PDB entry 1VQL | X-ray diffraction, 2.30 A resolution | chains 0 and C of the 32 polymer chains in the assembly

== Chain 0 ==
Molecule: 23S ribosomal RNA
Organism: Haloarcula marismortui
Sequence (2922 nucleotides; each row starts with the number of its first residue):
     2 UUGGCUACUAUGCCAGCUGGUGGAUUGCUCGGCUCAGGCGCUGAUGAAGG
    52 ACGUGCCAAGCUGCGAUAAGCCAUGGGGAGCCGCACGGAGGCGAAGAACC
   102 AUGGAUUUCCGAAUGAGAAUCUCUCUAACAAUUGCUUCGCGCAAUGAGGA
   152 ACCCCGAGAACUGAAACAUCUCAGUAUCGGGAGGAACAGAAAACGCAAUG
   202 UGAUGUCGUUAGUAACCGCGAGUGAACGCGAUACAGCCCAAACCGAAGCC
   252 CUCACGGGCAAUGUGGUGUCAGGGCUACCUCUCAUCAGCCGACCGUCUCG
   302 ACGAAGUCUCUUGGAACAGAGCGUGAUACAGGGUGACAACCCCGUACUCG
   352 AGACCAGUACGACGUGCGGUAGUGCCAGAGUAGCGGGGGUUGGAUAUCCC
   402 UCGCGAAUAACGCAGGCAUCGACUGCGAAGGCUAAACACAACCUGAGACC
   452 GAUAGUGAACAAGUAGUGUGAACGAACGCUGCAAAGUACCCUCAGAAGGG
   502 AGGCGAAAUAGAGCAUGAAAUCAGUUGGCGAUCGAGCGACAGGGCAUACA
   552 AGGUCCCUCGACGAAUGACCGACGCGCGAGCGUCCAGUAAGACUCACGGG
   602 AAGCCGAUGUUCUGUCGUACGUUUUGAAAAACGAGCCAGGGAGUGUGUCU
   652 GCAUGGCAAGUCUAACCGGAGUAUCCGGGGAGGCACAGGGAAACCGACAU
   702 GGCCGCAGGGCUUUGCCCGAGGGCCGCCGUCUUCAAGGGCGGGGAGCCAU
   752 GUGGACACGACCCGAAUCCGGACGAUCUACGCAUGGACAAGAUGAAGCGU
   802 GCCGAAAGGCACGUGGAAGUCUGUUAGAGUUGGUGUCCUACAAUACCCUC
   852 UCGUGAUCUAUGUGUAGGGGUGAAAGGCCCAUCGAGUCCGGCAACAGCUG
   902 GUUCCAAUCGAAACAUGUCGAAGCAUGACCUCCGCCGAGGUAGUCUGUGA
   952 GGUAGAGCGACCGAUUGGUGUGUCCGCCUCCGAGAGGAGUCGGCACACCU
  1002 GUCAAACUCCAAACUUACAGACGCCGUUUGACGCGGGGAUUCCGGUGCGC
  1052 GGGGUAAGCCUGUGUACCAGGAGGGGAACAACCCAGAGAUAGGUUAAGGU
  1102 CCCCAAGUGUGGAUUAAGUGUAAUCCUCUGAAGGUGGUCUCGAGCCCUAG
  1152 ACAGCCGGGAGGUGAGCUUAGAAGCAGCUACCCUCUAAGAAAAGCGUAAC
  1202 AGCUUACCGGCCGAGGUUUGAGGCGCCCAAAAUGAUCGGGACUCAAAUCC
  1252 ACCACCGAGACCUGUCCGUACCACUCAUACUGGUAAUCGAGUAGAUUGGC
  1302 GCUCUAAUUGGAUGGAAGUAGGGGUGAAAACUCCUAUGGACCGAUUAGUG
  1352 ACGAAAAUCCUGGCCAUAGUAGCAGCGAUAGUCGGGUGAGAACCCCGACG
  1402 GCCUAAUGGAUAAGGGUUCCUCAGCACUGCUGAUCAGCUGAGGGUUAGCC
  1452 GGUCCUAAGUCAUACCGCAACUCGACUAUGACGAAAUGGGAAACGGGUUA
  1502 AUAUUCCCGUGCCACUAUGCAGUGAAAGUUGACGCCCUGGGGUCGAUCAC
  1552 GCUGGGCAUUCGCCCAGUCGAACCGUCCAACUCCGUGGAAGCCGUAAUGG
  1602 CAGGAAGCGGACGAACGGCGGCAUAGGGAAACGUGAUUCAACCUGGGGCC
  1652 CAUGAAAAGACGAGCAUAGUGUCCGUACCGAGAACCGACACAGGUGUCCA
  1702 UGGCGGCGAAAGCCAAGGCCUGUCGGGAGCAACCAACGUUAGGGAAUUCG
  1752 GCAAGUUAGUCCCGUACCUUCGGAAGAAGGGAUGCCUGCUCCGGAACGGA
  1802 GCAGGUCGCAGUGACUCGGAAGCUCGGACUGUCUAGUAACAACAUAGGUG
  1852 ACCGCAAAUCCGCAAGGACUCGUACGGUCACUGAAUCCUGCCCAGUGCAG
  1902 GUAUCUGAACACCUCGUACAAGAGGACGAAGGACCUGUCAACGGCGGGGG
  1952 UAACUAUGACCCUCUUAAGGUAGCGUAGUACCUUGCCGCAUCAGUAGCGG
  2002 CUUGCAUGAAUGGAUUAACCAGAGCUUCACUGUCCCAACGUUGGGCCCGG
  2052 UGAACUGUACAUUCCAGUGCGGAGUCUGGAGACACCCAGGGGGAAGCGAA
  2102 GACCCUAUGGAGCUUUACUGCAGGCUGUCGCUGAGACGUGGUCGCCGAUG
  2152 UGCAGCAUAGGUAGGAGACACUACACAGGUACCCGCGCUAGCGGGCCACC
  2202 GAGUCAACAGUGAAAUACUACCCGUCGGUGACUGCGACUCUCACUCCGGG
  2252 AGGAGGACACCGAUAGCCGGGCAGUUUGACUGGGGCGGUACGCGCUCGAA
  2302 AAGAUAUCGAGCGCGCCCUAUGGCUAUCUCAGCCGGGACAGAGACCCGGC
  2352 GAAGAGUGCAAGAGCAAAAGAUAGCUUGACAGUGUUCUUCCCAACGAGGA
  2402 ACGCUGACGCGAAAGCGUGGUCUAGCGAACCAAUUAGCCUGCUUGAUGCG
  2452 GGCAAUUGAUGACAGAAAAGCUACCCUAGGGAUAACAGAGUCGUCACUCG
  2502 CAAGAGCACAUAUCGACCGAGUGGCUUGCUACCUCGAUGUCGGUUCCCUC
  2552 CAUCCUGCCCGUGCAGAAGCGGGCAAGGGUGAGGUUGUUCGCCUAUUAAA
  2602 GGAGGUCGUGAGCUGGGUUUAGACCGUCGUGAGACAGGUCGGCUGCUAUC
  2652 UACUGGGUGUGUAAUGGUGUCUGACAAGAACGACCGUAUAGUACGAGAGG
  2702 AACUACGGUUGGUGGCCACUGGUGUACCGGUUGUUCGAGAGAGCACGUGC
  2752 CGGGUAGCCACGCCACACGGGGUAAGAGCUGAACGCAUCUAAGCUCGAAA
  2802 CCCACUUGGAAAAGAGACACCGCCGAGGUCCCGCGUACAAGACGCGGUCG
  2852 AUAGACUCGGGGUGUGCGCGUCGAGGUAACGAGACGUUAAGCCCACGAGC
  2902 ACUAACAGACCAAAGCCAUCAU
Disordered / not traced: 2-9, 126-127, 715, 971-998, 1560, 1952-1963, 2137-2236, 2339-2343, 2665-2666, 2915-2923
Modified positions: 1MA (6-hydro-1-methyladenosine-5'-monophosphate) at position 628, OMU (o2'-methyluridine 5'-monophosphate) at position 2587, OMG (o2'-methylguanosine-5'-monophosphate) at position 2588, UR3 (3-methyluridine-5'-monophoshate) at position 2619, PSU (pseudouridine-5'-monophosphate) at position 2621
Sequence notes: modified residue (628, 2587-2588, 2619, 2621)
Metal / ion sites: Na+ site 1: U12 (shared with 1 residue of chain R); Mg2+ site 1 near G28 (its only coordinating residue here); Na+ site 2: C40, C443; Na+ site 3: G56, A59, G61; Sr2+ site 1: C85, A86, C87; Sr2+ site 2: C85 (shared with 1 residue of chain T); Na+ site 4: C141, G142; Na+ site 5 near U146 (its only coordinating residue here); Sr2+ site 3: G147, A183 (shared with 1 residue of chain M); Mg2+ site 2: C162, U2276; Mg2+ site 3: A165, A167, C168; Na+ site 6: A165, A166, A167; 47 more Mg2+ sites not listed; 54 more Na+ sites not listed; 2 more K+ sites not listed; 73 more Sr2+ sites not listed

== Chain C ==
Name: 50S ribosomal protein L4E
Organism: Haloarcula marismortui
Reference sequence: P12735 (RL4_HALMA); numbering as in UniProt (aligned over 1-246)
Sequence (246 residues; row label = number of the first residue in the row):
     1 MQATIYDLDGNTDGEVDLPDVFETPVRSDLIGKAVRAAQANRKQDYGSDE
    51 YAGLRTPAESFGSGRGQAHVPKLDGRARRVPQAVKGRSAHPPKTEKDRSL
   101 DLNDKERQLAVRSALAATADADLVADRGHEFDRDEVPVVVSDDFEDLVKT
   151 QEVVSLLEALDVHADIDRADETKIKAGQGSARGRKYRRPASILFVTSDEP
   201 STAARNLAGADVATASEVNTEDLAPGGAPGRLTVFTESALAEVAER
Metal / ion sites: Na+ site 1: Asp45, Thr94, Lys96; Na+ site 2: Arg55 (shared with G475(0) of chain 0)

== Chain 0 / chain C interface ==
Contacting residue pairs (225):
  C29(0) - Gln178(C)  phosphate contact
  U30(0) - Ala181(C)  phosphate contact
  C34(0) - Gly47(C)  hydrogen bond to the sugar
  C34(0) - Ser48(C)  sugar contact
  C34(0) - Asp49(C)  hydrogen bond to the phosphate
  U35(0) - Asp45(C)  hydrogen bond to the sugar
  U35(0) - Tyr46(C)  sugar contact
  U35(0) - Gly47(C)  sugar contact
  U35(0) - Asp49(C)  phosphate contact
  U35(0) - Thr94(C)  hydrogen bond to the phosphate
  C36(0) - Gln44(C)  base contact
  C36(0) - Asp45(C)  sugar contact
  G326(0) - Gln151(C)  hydrogen bond to the phosphate
  G326(0) - Asn206(C)  base contact
  A327(0) - Lys149(C)  salt bridge to the phosphate
  A327(0) - Thr150(C)  sugar contact
  A327(0) - Gln151(C)  hydrogen bond to the base
  A327(0) - Val154(C)  base contact
  A327(0) - Asn206(C)  hydrogen bond to the base
  U328(0) - Val148(C)  sugar contact
  U328(0) - Lys149(C)  salt bridge to the phosphate
  U328(0) - Thr150(C)  hydrogen bond to the phosphate
  U328(0) - Thr202(C)  sugar contact
  U328(0) - Arg205(C)  phosphate contact
  A329(0) - Thr150(C)  phosphate contact
  A329(0) - Arg205(C)  salt bridge to the phosphate
  A329(0) - Asn206(C)  phosphate contact
  C330(0) - Asp170(C)  base contact
  C330(0) - Arg188(C)  base contact
  C330(0) - Asn206(C)  hydrogen bond to the base
  C330(0) - Leu207(C)  sugar contact
  G332(0) - Tyr186(C)  phosphate contact
  G333(0) - Lys185(C)  phosphate contact
  G333(0) - Tyr186(C)  phosphate contact
  C338(0) - Ile174(C)  sugar contact
  A339(0) - Ile174(C)  phosphate contact
  A339(0) - Lys185(C)  salt bridge to the phosphate
  A339(0) - Tyr186(C)  hydrogen bond to the phosphate
  A347(0) - Arg205(C)  hydrogen bond to the sugar
  A447(0) - Gln44(C)  hydrogen bond to the sugar
  G448(0) - Gln44(C)  hydrogen bond to the sugar
  G448(0) - Arg184(C)  hydrogen bond to the sugar
  A449(0) - Lys43(C)  base contact
  A449(0) - Gln44(C)  hydrogen bond to the phosphate
  A449(0) - Arg184(C)  phosphate contact
  C450(0) - Tyr46(C)  sugar contact
  C450(0) - Arg182(C)  salt bridge to the phosphate
  C450(0) - Arg184(C)  salt bridge to the phosphate
  C451(0) - Arg182(C)  salt bridge to the phosphate
  G452(0) - Gln178(C)  hydrogen bond to the sugar
  G452(0) - Ala181(C)  base contact
  G452(0) - Arg182(C)  hydrogen bond to the base
  U454(0) - Val84(C)  base contact
  A455(0) - Lys85(C)  hydrogen bond to the phosphate
  U457(0) - Ser48(C)  phosphate contact
  U457(0) - Asp49(C)  hydrogen bond to the phosphate
  U457(0) - Ala52(C)  phosphate contact
  U457(0) - Arg55(C)  hydrogen bond to the phosphate
  G458(0) - Tyr51(C)  phosphate contact
  G458(0) - Ala52(C)  phosphate contact
  G458(0) - Gly53(C)  hydrogen bond to the phosphate
  G458(0) - Arg55(C)  salt bridge to the phosphate
  G458(0) - Lys85(C)  hydrogen bond to the phosphate
  A459(0) - Lys85(C)  salt bridge to the phosphate
  C474(0) - Pro57(C)  phosphate contact
  C474(0) - Leu73(C)  phosphate contact
  C474(0) - Asp74(C)  hydrogen bond to the sugar
  G475(0) - Thr56(C)  hydrogen bond to the phosphate
  G475(0) - Pro57(C)  phosphate contact
  G475(0) - Leu73(C)  phosphate contact
  G475(0) - Asp74(C)  sugar contact
  A476(0) - Arg76(C)  sugar contact
  A476(0) - Arg78(C)  salt bridge to the phosphate
  A477(0) - Lys85(C)  salt bridge to the phosphate
  G640(0) - Val84(C)  base contact
  G641(0) - Gln82(C)  hydrogen bond to the base
  G642(0) - Pro81(C)  sugar contact
  G642(0) - Gln82(C)  sugar contact
  A643(0) - Ala89(C)  sugar contact
  A643(0) - His90(C)  phosphate contact
  G644(0) - His90(C)  sugar contact
  U645(0) - His90(C)  sugar contact
  U645(0) - Lys93(C)  hydrogen bond to the base
  G646(0) - Lys93(C)  sugar contact
  G646(0) - Glu95(C)  sugar contact
  G646(0) - Lys96(C)  salt bridge to the phosphate
  U647(0) - Glu95(C)  sugar contact
  U647(0) - Lys96(C)  phosphate contact
  U647(0) - Asp97(C)  hydrogen bond to the phosphate
  G656(0) - Arg27(C)  phosphate contact
  G656(0) - Leu30(C)  sugar contact
  G656(0) - Asn103(C)  base contact
  G656(0) - Glu106(C)  hydrogen bond to the sugar
  G657(0) - Arg27(C)  salt bridge to the phosphate
  G657(0) - Asn103(C)  base contact
  G657(0) - Lys105(C)  sugar contact
  G657(0) - Glu106(C)  sugar contact
  C658(0) - Lys105(C)  hydrogen bond to the sugar
  U662(0) - Lys105(C)  salt bridge to the phosphate
  C663(0) - Asn103(C)  phosphate contact
  C663(0) - Lys105(C)  salt bridge to the phosphate
  U664(0) - Asn103(C)  phosphate contact
  U664(0) - Asp104(C)  hydrogen bond to the phosphate
  G670(0) - Glu217(C)  hydrogen bond to the base
  A671(0) - Glu217(C)  hydrogen bond to the sugar
  G672(0) - Pro200(C)  base contact
  G672(0) - Ala213(C)  base contact
  G672(0) - Thr214(C)  hydrogen bond to the base
  G672(0) - Glu217(C)  base contact
  G672(0) - Val218(C)  hydrogen bond to the base
  G672(0) - Asn219(C)  base contact
  G672(0) - Asp222(C)  hydrogen bond to the base
  A674(0) - Gln44(C)  hydrogen bond to the base
  U675(0) - Ala38(C)  hydrogen bond to the sugar
  U675(0) - Asn41(C)  sugar contact
  U675(0) - Arg42(C)  hydrogen bond to the sugar
  C676(0) - Ala37(C)  phosphate contact
  C676(0) - Ala38(C)  phosphate contact
  C676(0) - Asn41(C)  hydrogen bond to the phosphate
  C676(0) - Glu217(C)  base contact
  C676(0) - Asn219(C)  hydrogen bond to the sugar
  C677(0) - Arg107(C)  salt bridge to the phosphate
  C677(0) - Ser216(C)  hydrogen bond to the sugar
  C677(0) - Glu217(C)  sugar contact
  C677(0) - Arg246(C)  hydrogen bond to the phosphate
  G678(0) - Arg107(C)  salt bridge to the phosphate
  G678(0) - Gln108(C)  hydrogen bond to the phosphate
  G678(0) - Arg246(C)  salt bridge to the phosphate
  C749(0) - Asn103(C)  hydrogen bond to the sugar
  A750(0) - Lys33(C)  sugar contact
  A750(0) - Asp101(C)  hydrogen bond to the sugar
  A750(0) - Asn103(C)  sugar contact
  U751(0) - Leu100(C)  phosphate contact
  U751(0) - Asp101(C)  hydrogen bond to the phosphate
  G752(0) - Leu100(C)  phosphate contact
  C762(0) - His90(C)  hydrogen bond to the sugar
  C763(0) - Pro81(C)  phosphate contact
  C763(0) - Arg87(C)  phosphate contact
  C763(0) - His90(C)  salt bridge to the phosphate
  C764(0) - Val80(C)  phosphate contact
  C764(0) - Pro81(C)  sugar contact
  C764(0) - Gln82(C)  hydrogen bond to the sugar
  C764(0) - Arg87(C)  salt bridge to the phosphate
  G765(0) - Ser60(C)  phosphate contact
  G765(0) - His69(C)  hydrogen bond to the sugar
  G765(0) - Pro71(C)  phosphate contact
  G765(0) - Val80(C)  phosphate contact
  A766(0) - Ser60(C)  hydrogen bond to the phosphate
  A766(0) - Gly62(C)  phosphate contact
  A766(0) - His69(C)  sugar contact
  C890(0) - Pro57(C)  phosphate contact
  G891(0) - Pro57(C)  phosphate contact
  A894(0) - Leu54(C)  base contact
  A894(0) - Arg87(C)  hydrogen bond to the base
  C1305(0) - Gly177(C)  phosphate contact
  C1305(0) - Gln178(C)  hydrogen bond to the phosphate
  C1305(0) - Gly179(C)  phosphate contact
  C1305(0) - Arg184(C)  hydrogen bond to the phosphate
  U1306(0) - Lys43(C)  sugar contact
  U1306(0) - Lys175(C)  salt bridge to the phosphate
  U1306(0) - Gly179(C)  phosphate contact
  U1306(0) - Arg184(C)  salt bridge to the phosphate
  A1307(0) - Gln39(C)  hydrogen bond to the sugar
  A1307(0) - Lys175(C)  salt bridge to the phosphate
  A1307(0) - Gly226(C)  sugar contact
  A1308(0) - Arg127(C)  hydrogen bond to the phosphate
  A1308(0) - Arg187(C)  salt bridge to the phosphate
  A1308(0) - Pro225(C)  hydrogen bond to the sugar
  A1308(0) - Gly226(C)  sugar contact
  A1308(0) - Ala228(C)  sugar contact
  U1309(0) - Arg127(C)  salt bridge to the phosphate
  U1309(0) - Arg168(C)  salt bridge to the phosphate
  U1309(0) - Arg187(C)  salt bridge to the phosphate
  U1309(0) - Pro189(C)  phosphate contact
  U1309(0) - Ala190(C)  hydrogen bond to the phosphate
  U1310(0) - Gly128(C)  phosphate contact
  U1310(0) - Arg168(C)  salt bridge to the phosphate
  U1310(0) - Lys173(C)  base contact
  U1310(0) - Arg187(C)  base contact
  G1311(0) - Lys173(C)  base contact
  C1342(0) - Ile174(C)  base contact
  C1343(0) - Ile174(C)  hydrogen bond to the base
  C1343(0) - Lys175(C)  phosphate contact
  C1343(0) - Ala176(C)  phosphate contact
  C1343(0) - Gly177(C)  hydrogen bond to the phosphate
  G1344(0) - Lys173(C)  hydrogen bond to the base
  G1344(0) - Ala176(C)  phosphate contact
  A1345(0) - Lys173(C)  base contact
  A1348(0) - Arg36(C)  hydrogen bond to the sugar
  G1349(0) - Arg36(C)  salt bridge to the phosphate
  G1351(0) - Lys96(C)  salt bridge to the phosphate
  A1352(0) - Tyr46(C)  hydrogen bond to the phosphate
  A1352(0) - Ser48(C)  base contact
  A1352(0) - Ser88(C)  base contact
  A1352(0) - His90(C)  sugar contact
  A1352(0) - Pro91(C)  sugar contact
  A1352(0) - Pro92(C)  base contact
  A1358(0) - Gln82(C)  base contact
  U1359(0) - Ser63(C)  base contact
  U1359(0) - Gly66(C)  base contact
  U1359(0) - Gln67(C)  hydrogen bond to the base
  U1359(0) - Ala68(C)  base contact
  U1359(0) - His69(C)  hydrogen bond to the base
  C1360(0) - Ala68(C)  phosphate contact
  C1360(0) - Val70(C)  sugar contact
  C1360(0) - Gln82(C)  hydrogen bond to the sugar
  C1361(0) - Ala68(C)  phosphate contact
  C1361(0) - Val70(C)  sugar contact
  C1361(0) - Ala77(C)  phosphate contact
  C1361(0) - Gln82(C)  sugar contact
  C1361(0) - Ala83(C)  sugar contact
  C1361(0) - Val84(C)  hydrogen bond to the sugar
  U1362(0) - Arg76(C)  hydrogen bond to the phosphate
  U1362(0) - Ala77(C)  hydrogen bond to the phosphate
  U1362(0) - Val84(C)  sugar contact
  G1363(0) - Arg76(C)  salt bridge to the phosphate
  A2100(0) - Gly64(C)  hydrogen bond to the phosphate
  A2100(0) - Arg65(C)  phosphate contact
  A2100(0) - Gly66(C)  phosphate contact
  A2101(0) - Ser63(C)  hydrogen bond to the sugar
  A2101(0) - Gly64(C)  hydrogen bond to the phosphate
  A2101(0) - Arg65(C)  phosphate contact
  A2101(0) - Gly66(C)  hydrogen bond to the phosphate
  A2101(0) - Gln67(C)  phosphate contact
  A2479(0) - Ser63(C)  phosphate contact
Also at the interface, not in a pair above, chain 0 (95 interface residues in all): C348, G456, G467, G680, G760, A761, A767
Also at the interface, not in a pair above, chain C (118 interface residues in all): Asp29, Ala40, Lys72, Gly75, Leu102, Leu109, Val111, Thr172, Gly183, Ala203, Ala208, Val212, Glu221

== Summary ==
95 residues of chain 0 face 118 of chain C across their interface; the contacts include 72 hydrogen bonds and
31 salt bridges. Polar pairs include A327(0)-Gln151(C), A327(0)-Asn206(C) and C330(0)-Asn206(C). C40(0) and
C443(0) coordinate Na+ site 2.
Chain 0 is 23S ribosomal RNA and chain C is 50S ribosomal protein L4E, both from Haloarcula marismortui; the
structure, The structure of the transition state analogue "DCSN" bound to the large ribosomal subunit of
haloarcula ..., was determined by X-ray diffraction (same publication as 1VQ4, 1VQ5, 1VQ8, 1VQ9, 1VQK, 1VQM,
1VQO and 1VQP).
